PDB entry 5ULO | X-ray diffraction, 2.14 A resolution | chains A and B of the 4 polymer chains in the assembly

== Chain A (and B) ==
Protein: 14-3-3 protein zeta/delta
From: Homo sapiens
Notes: chain B of this document is another copy of the same molecule, construct and numbering; everything in this record applies to it too
Reference sequence: P63104 (1433Z_HUMAN); residues 1-245 here = UniProt positions 1-245
Sequence (246 residues; numbered 0 to 245; the number before each row is that of its first residue; numbering starts at 0):
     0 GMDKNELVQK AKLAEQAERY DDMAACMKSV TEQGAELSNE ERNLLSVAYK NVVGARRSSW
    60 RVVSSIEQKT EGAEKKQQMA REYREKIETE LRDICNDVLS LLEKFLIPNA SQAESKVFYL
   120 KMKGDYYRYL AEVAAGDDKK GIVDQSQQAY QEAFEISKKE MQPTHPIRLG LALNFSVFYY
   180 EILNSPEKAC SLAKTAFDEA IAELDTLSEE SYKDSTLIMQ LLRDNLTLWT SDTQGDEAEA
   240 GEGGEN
Disordered / not traced: 0, 69-71, 135, 230-245 (chain B: 0, 135, 230-245)
Construct notes: expression tag (0)

== How chain A and chain B interact ==
Contacting residue pairs (32; chain A residue first):
  Q8(A) with M78(B)
  L12(A) with M78(B); A79(B)
  A13(A) with Y82(B)
  Q15(A) with V61(B); I65(B)
  A16(A) with S58(B), hydrogen bond (backbone-side chain); V62(B), hydrophobic
  R18(A) with S58(B); Y82(B), hydrogen bond; E89(B), salt bridge
  D21(A) with Y82(B), hydrogen bond; K85(B), salt bridge
  S58(A) with A16(B), hydrogen bond (side chain-backbone); R18(B)
  V61(A) with Q15(B)
  V62(A) with A16(B), hydrophobic
  I65(A) with L12(B), hydrophobic; Q15(B)
  M78(A) with M1(B), hydrophobic; E5(B); K9(B)
  A79(A) with L12(B), hydrophobic
  Y82(A) with K9(B); L12(B), hydrophobic; A13(B); R18(B), hydrogen bond; D21(B), hydrogen bond
  K85(A) with K9(B); D21(B), salt bridge
  I86(A) with R18(B)
  E89(A) with R18(B), salt bridge
Interface residues without a listed pair, chain A (20 interface residues in all): E5, K9, R55
Interface residues without a listed pair, chain B (21 interface residues in all): Q8, R55, I86

== Overview ==
20 residues of chain A face 21 of chain B across their interface, with 6 hydrogen bonds and 4 salt bridges.
Polar contacts include R18(A)-E89(B), D21(A)-K85(B) and A16(A)-S58(B).
Both chains are 14-3-3 protein zeta/delta (Homo sapiens). Entry 5ULO (Crystal Structure of 14-3-3 zeta in
Complex with a Serine 124-phosphorylated TBC1D7 peptide) was determined by X-ray diffraction.
